PDB entry 6HV3 | X-ray diffraction, 2.70 A resolution | chains B and C of the 28 polymer chains in the assembly

# Chain B
Protein: Proteasome subunit alpha type-3
From: Saccharomyces cerevisiae (strain ATCC 204508 / S288c)
Notes: EC 3.4.25.1
UniProt: P23638 (PSA3_YEAST); residues 0-257 here correspond to UniProt positions 1-258 (UniProt number = residue number + 1)
Chain sequence (258 residues; each row starts with the number of its first residue; numbering starts at 0):
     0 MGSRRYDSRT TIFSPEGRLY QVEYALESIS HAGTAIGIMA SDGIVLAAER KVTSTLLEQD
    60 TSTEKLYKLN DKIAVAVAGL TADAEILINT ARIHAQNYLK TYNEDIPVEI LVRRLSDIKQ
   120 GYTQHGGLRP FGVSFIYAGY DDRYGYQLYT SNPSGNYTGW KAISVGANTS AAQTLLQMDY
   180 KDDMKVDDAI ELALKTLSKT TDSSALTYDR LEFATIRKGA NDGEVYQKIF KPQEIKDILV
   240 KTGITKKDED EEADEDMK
Not modelled in the structure: 0, 245-257
Swiss-Prot annotation at these positions:
  - cross-link (Glycyl lysine isopeptide (Lys-Gly)): Lys99 (interchain with G-Cter in ubiquitin), Lys198 (interchain with G-Cter in ubiquitin), Lys230 (interchain with G-Cter in ubiquitin)

# Chain C
Protein: Proteasome subunit alpha type-4
From: Saccharomyces cerevisiae (strain ATCC 204508 / S288c)
Notes: EC 3.4.25.1
UniProt: P40303 (PSA4_YEAST); residues -1 to 252 here correspond to UniProt positions 1-254 (UniProt number = residue number + 2)
Chain sequence (254 residues; row label = number of the first residue in the row; numbers below 1 keep their minus sign (Met-1 is residue -1)):
    -1 MSGYDRALSI FSPDGHIFQV EYALEAVKRG TCAVGVKGKN CVVLGCERRS TLKLQDTRIT
    59 PSKVSKIDSH VVLSFSGLNA DSRILIEKAR VEAQSHRLTL EDPVTVEYLT RYVAGVQQRY
   119 TQSGGVRPFG VSTLIAGFDP RDDEPKLYQT EPSGIYSSWS AQTIGRNSKT VREFLEKNYD
   179 RKEPPATVEE CVKLTVRSLL EVVQTGAKNI EITVVKPDSD IVALSSEEIN QYVTQIEQEK
   239 QEQQEQDKKK KSNH
Not modelled in the structure: -1 to 0, 241-252
Swiss-Prot annotation at these positions:
  - modified residue: Thr58 (Phosphothreonine)

# Interface between chain B and chain C
Pairs across the interface (79; chain B residue first):
  Arg3(B) - Arg4(C)  hydrogen bond (backbone-side chain)
  Asp6(B) - Tyr2(C)  hydrogen bond
  Asp6(B) - Arg4(C)  salt bridge
  Arg8(B) - Arg4(C)
  Thr10(B) - Leu6(C)
  Thr10(B) - Arg125(C)
  Ile11(B) - Leu6(C)  hydrophobic
  Ile11(B) - Gln17(C)
  Phe12(B) - Gln17(C)
  Phe12(B) - Tyr20(C)  hydrophobic
  Phe12(B) - Ala21(C)  hydrophobic
  Phe12(B) - Ala24(C)  hydrophobic
  Phe12(B) - Leu76(C)  hydrophobic
  Phe12(B) - Arg125(C)
  Phe12(B) - Pro126(C)
  Phe12(B) - Gly128(C)
  Ser13(B) - Tyr20(C)
  Pro14(B) - Tyr20(C)  hydrophobic
  Pro14(B) - Glu23(C)
  Glu15(B) - Glu23(C)
  Glu15(B) - Arg27(C)  hydrogen bond (backbone-side chain)
  Gly16(B) - Tyr20(C)
  Gly16(B) - Glu23(C)
  Gly16(B) - Ala24(C)
  Gly16(B) - Arg27(C)
  Arg17(B) - Arg27(C)
  Leu18(B) - Leu76(C)  hydrophobic
  Leu18(B) - Arg125(C)
  Met38(B) - Asp54(C)
  Met38(B) - Arg56(C)
  Arg112(B) - Arg81(C)
  Ser115(B) - Arg81(C)  hydrogen bond (backbone-side chain)
  Asp116(B) - Arg81(C)  salt bridge
  Asp116(B) - Ile82(C)
  Gln119(B) - Ala78(C)
  Gln119(B) - Asp79(C)
  Gln119(B) - Ile82(C)
  Thr122(B) - Arg125(C)  hydrogen bond (backbone-side chain)
  Gln123(B) - Tyr118(C)
  Gln123(B) - Gly123(C)
  Gln123(B) - Val124(C)
  Gln123(B) - Arg125(C)  hydrogen bond (backbone-backbone)
  Gln123(B) - Pro126(C)
  Gln123(B) - Phe127(C)
  His124(B) - Gly123(C)
  His124(B) - Val124(C)
  Gly125(B) - Tyr2(C)
  Gly125(B) - Gly123(C)
  Gly126(B) - Tyr2(C)
  Tyr143(B) - Arg56(C)  hydrogen bond (backbone-side chain)
  Tyr143(B) - Ile57(C)  hydrophobic
  Tyr145(B) - Arg56(C)  hydrogen bond (backbone-side chain)
  Gln146(B) - Ile57(C)
  Leu147(B) - Ile57(C)
  Tyr148(B) - Ile57(C)
  Ser153(B) - Ala78(C)
  Gly154(B) - Ala78(C)
  Gly154(B) - Arg81(C)  hydrogen bond (backbone-side chain)
  Asn155(B) - Asn77(C)  hydrogen bond
  Asn155(B) - Ala78(C)
  Tyr156(B) - Pro59(C)  hydrophobic
  Tyr156(B) - Arg81(C)
  Gly158(B) - Gln53(C)
  Gly158(B) - Asp54(C)  hydrogen bond (backbone-backbone)
  Gly158(B) - Ile57(C)
  Gly158(B) - Thr58(C)  hydrogen bond (backbone-side chain)
  Trp159(B) - Leu50(C)  hydrophobic
  Trp159(B) - Lys51(C)
  Trp159(B) - Leu52(C)
  Trp159(B) - Gln53(C)
  Trp159(B) - Asp54(C)
  Lys160(B) - Leu52(C)  hydrogen bond (backbone-backbone)
  Lys160(B) - Gln53(C)
  Lys160(B) - Asp54(C)
  Ala161(B) - Leu52(C)
  Gln172(B) - Lys51(C)
  Gln172(B) - Leu52(C)
  Leu175(B) - Leu52(C)  hydrophobic
  Gln176(B) - Leu52(C)
Also at the interface, not in a pair above, chain B (41 interface residues in all): Glu108, Thr157, Tyr179

# In short
Chain B and chain C form an interface of 41 and 31 residues respectively, with 13 hydrogen bonds and 2 salt
bridges. Among the polar pairs are Asp6(B)-Arg4(C), Asp116(B)-Arg81(C) and Arg3(B)-Arg4(C).
Here chain B is Proteasome subunit alpha type-3 and chain C is Proteasome subunit alpha type-4, both from
Saccharomyces cerevisiae (strain ATCC 204508 / S288c). Entry 6HV3 (Yeast 20S proteasome with human beta2i
(1-53)) was determined by X-ray diffraction together with 6HTB, 6HTC, 6HTD, 6HTP, 6HTR, 6HUB and 30 further
entries from the same study.
